6NVY - chains A and B; structure by X-ray diffraction, 2.27 A resolution.

== Chain A ==
Molecule: Penicillin G acylase
From: Quasibacillus thermotolerans
UniProtKB: A0A0F5I5V4 (A0A0F5I5V4_9BACI); residues 1-212 here correspond to UniProt positions 27-238 (UniProt number = residue number + 26)
Amino-acid sequence (212 residues; row label = number of the first residue in the row):
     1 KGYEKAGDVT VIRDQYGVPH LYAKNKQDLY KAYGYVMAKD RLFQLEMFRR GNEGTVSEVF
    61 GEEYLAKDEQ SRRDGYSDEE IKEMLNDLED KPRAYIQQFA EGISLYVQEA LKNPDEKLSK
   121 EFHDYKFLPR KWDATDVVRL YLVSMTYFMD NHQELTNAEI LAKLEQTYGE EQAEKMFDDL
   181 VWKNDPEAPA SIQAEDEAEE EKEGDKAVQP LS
Disordered / not traced: 1-6, 198-212
Metal / ion sites: Ca2+ site 1: Glu53, Asp136; Ca2+ site 2: Glu154 (shared with Asn73(B), Thr75(B), Asp76(B), Glu256(B) of chain B)

== Chain B ==
Molecule: Penicillin G acylase
From: Quasibacillus thermotolerans
UniProtKB: A0A0F5I5V4 (A0A0F5I5V4_9BACI); residues 1-538 here correspond to UniProt positions 270-807 (UniProt number = residue number + 269)
Amino-acid sequence (538 residues; row label = number of the first residue in the row):
     1 SNAMIVGEDK SKTGNALLFS GPQVGFVAPG FLYEVGLHAP GFDMEGSGFI GYPFIMFGAN
    61 KHIALTATAG YGNVTDIFEE KLHPNDPTQY FYKGEWREME KRTETFTVRG EDGKPEQVET
   121 VFYRTVHGPV ISIDEERGVA YSKSWSFRGT EAQSMQAYMK ANWAKNLKEF EEAASEYTMS
   181 LNWYYADKRG NIAYYHAGKQ PVRNEEIDER LPTPGTGEYD WQGFQPFEQN PQAVNPDNGY
   241 VVNWNNKPSQ EWRNGERSFY WGKDNRVQQF INGMEEREKV DLEDLNEINY TASFAQLRTH
   301 YFKPLLIEVL KENQSDNESY PYLIKQLEQW NNLKEDKNKD GLYDAGVAAF FDKWWSITHD
   361 ELFAQPLGSV SNLTQEITDH RYGATLAYKI LAGEETNYPW MSKEEAEQII INSADQALAE
   421 LHEEKGTKAE NWRMPIDTMT FGETSLIGVQ HGYGSDTPII EMNRGSENHY LEMTPSGPKG
   481 FNITPPGQVG FIHKDGTVSE HYEDQVQMFA NWEFKPFLFD RKEVREAAVS ITDLNVSE
Disordered / not traced: 537-538
Construct notes: conflict Pro40 (Ser309 in A0A0F5I5V4)
Metal / ion sites: Ca2+ site 1: Glu8, Asp9, Arg189; Ca2+ site 2: Glu8, Asp9, Gly14; Ca2+ site 3: Asn73, Thr75, Asp76, Glu256 (shared with Glu154(A) of chain A); Ca2+ site 4 near Asp284 (its only coordinating residue here); Ca2+ site 5: Asp336, Asn338, Asp340, Leu342, Asp344
Reported in the primary citation:
  - catalytic residues: Ser1

== Chain A / chain B interface ==
Contacting residue pairs - 312 pairs, chain A then chain B:
  Gly7(A) with Leu534(B); Asn535(B); Val536(B), hydrogen bond (backbone-backbone)
  Asp8(A) with Asp533(B); Leu534(B), hydrogen bond (side chain-backbone)
  Val9(A) with Thr532(B); Asp533(B); Leu534(B), hydrogen bond (backbone-backbone)
  Thr10(A) with Ile531(B); Thr532(B); Asp533(B)
  Val11(A) with Ser530(B); Ile531(B); Thr532(B), hydrogen bond (backbone-backbone)
  Ile12(A) with Ala528(B), hydrophobic; Ser530(B)
  Arg13(A) with Ala528(B); Val529(B), hydrogen bond (backbone-backbone); Ser530(B), hydrogen bond (backbone-backbone)
  Asp14(A) with Leu518(B); Ala527(B); Val529(B)
  Gln15(A) with His501(B); Ala527(B), hydrogen bond (backbone-backbone); Val529(B)
  Tyr16(A) with Gln488(B); His501(B); Gln505(B); Met508(B); Lys515(B)
  Gly17(A) with Gln488(B); His501(B)
  Val18(A) with Glu34(B); Gln488(B); Lys515(B)
  Pro19(A) with Tyr33(B); Glu34(B); Val35(B); Gly36(B), hydrogen bond (backbone-backbone); Gln488(B)
  His20(A) with Gly36(B); Glu45(B), salt bridge; Val524(B)
  Leu21(A) with Gly36(B), hydrogen bond (backbone-backbone); Leu37(B); His38(B), hydrogen bond (backbone-backbone)
  Tyr22(A) with His38(B); Val524(B)
  Ala23(A) with His38(B), hydrogen bond (backbone-backbone); Ala39(B); Pro40(B)
  Lys24(A) with Pro40(B)
  Lys26(A) with Phe42(B); Trp163(B)
  Asp28(A) with Val536(B)
  Leu29(A) with Leu37(B), hydrophobic; His38(B); Ala39(B), hydrophobic; Phe42(B), hydrophobic
  Tyr30(A) with Pro53(B); Met159(B), hydrophobic; Trp163(B), hydrogen bond
  Lys31(A) with Val536(B)
  Tyr33(A) with Val35(B); Leu37(B), hydrophobic; Tyr52(B); Pro53(B); Phe54(B), hydrogen bond (side chain-backbone)
  Tyr35(A) with Leu534(B), hydrophobic
  Val36(A) with Tyr33(B), hydrogen bond (backbone-side chain)
  Met37(A) with Tyr33(B), hydrogen bond (backbone-side chain); Gly51(B), hydrogen bond (side chain-backbone); Tyr52(B)
  Asp40(A) with Tyr33(B), hydrogen bond; Gln488(B); Val489(B); Gly490(B), hydrogen bond (backbone-backbone); Phe491(B)
  Arg41(A) with Pro29(B); Gly30(B), hydrogen bond (side chain-backbone); Leu32(B), hydrogen bond (side chain-backbone); Tyr33(B); Ile50(B); Gly487(B); Gln488(B), hydrogen bond (side chain-backbone); Gly490(B)
  Phe43(A) with His451(B)
  Gln44(A) with Pro29(B); Gly30(B), hydrogen bond (side chain-backbone); Ile50(B); His451(B), hydrogen bond
  Leu45(A) with Ile50(B), hydrophobic; Gly51(B)
  Met47(A) with Val449(B); Gln450(B); His451(B)
  Phe48(A) with Phe31(B), hydrophobic; Ile50(B), hydrophobic; Ser445(B); Ile447(B), hydrophobic; His451(B)
  Gly54(A) with Phe106(B)
  Val56(A) with Val449(B), hydrophobic
  Ser57(A) with Thr107(B); Val108(B); Arg109(B), hydrogen bond (backbone-backbone)
  Glu58(A) with Thr107(B), hydrogen bond (backbone-backbone); Arg109(B)
  Val59(A) with Arg109(B), hydrogen bond (backbone-side chain)
  Phe60(A) with Gln450(B)
  Gly61(A) with Val108(B); Arg109(B)
  Glu62(A) with Val108(B)
  Tyr64(A) with Gly448(B); Val449(B), hydrophobic; Gln450(B), hydrogen bond (side chain-backbone)
  Leu65(A) with Phe106(B), hydrophobic
  Lys67(A) with Ile447(B); Val449(B)
  Asp68(A) with Phe106(B)
  Glu69(A) with Phe106(B); Thr120(B), hydrogen bond; Phe122(B)
  Arg72(A) with Arg102(B), hydrogen bond (backbone-side chain); Glu104(B), salt bridge; Thr105(B), hydrogen bond (side chain-backbone); Phe106(B)
  Arg73(A) with Arg102(B), hydrogen bond (backbone-side chain); Phe122(B); Pro129(B); Val130(B); Ile131(B), hydrogen bond (side chain-backbone)
  Asp74(A) with Pro129(B); Ile131(B); Lys143(B), salt bridge; Trp145(B); Arg148(B), hydrogen bond (backbone-side chain)
  Gly75(A) with Arg124(B), hydrogen bond (backbone-side chain)
  Tyr76(A) with Trp145(B); Arg148(B), hydrogen bond; Gly149(B), hydrogen bond (side chain-backbone); Glu151(B), hydrogen bond
  Glu80(A) with Arg124(B), salt bridge
  Met84(A) with Gly149(B); Ala152(B), hydrophobic
  Asp87(A) with Gln153(B)
  Leu88(A) with Ala152(B); Gln153(B); Gln156(B)
  Glu89(A) with Gln156(B), hydrogen bond (backbone-side chain); Lys160(B), salt bridge
  Pro92(A) with Gln156(B)
  Tyr95(A) with Met159(B), hydrophobic; Trp163(B), hydrophobic
  Phe99(A) with Gly51(B); Pro53(B), hydrophobic
  Asp115(A) with Lys494(B)
  Glu116(A) with Phe491(B)
  Lys117(A) with Phe491(B)
  Leu118(A) with Phe491(B)
  Ser119(A) with Gly490(B); Phe491(B); Ile492(B), hydrogen bond (side chain-backbone)
  Lys120(A) with Ile492(B), hydrogen bond (backbone-backbone); His493(B); Lys494(B); Gly496(B)
  Glu121(A) with Gly452(B); Tyr453(B); Ile492(B)
  His123(A) with Lys494(B)
  Asp124(A) with Tyr453(B), hydrogen bond
  Tyr125(A) with Arg109(B), hydrogen bond (backbone-side chain); Gln450(B); Tyr453(B), hydrophobic
  Lys126(A) with Arg109(B), hydrogen bond (backbone-side chain)
  Val138(A) with Met155(B), hydrophobic
  Leu140(A) with Gly51(B); Tyr52(B)
  Tyr141(A) with Tyr52(B); Phe54(B), hydrophobic; Glu151(B); Ser154(B); Met155(B), hydrophobic; Tyr177(B), hydrogen bond; Met179(B), hydrogen bond
  Leu142(A) with Glu151(B)
  Val143(A) with Ile447(B)
  Ser144(A) with Phe31(B); Tyr52(B), hydrogen bond
  Met145(A) with Tyr52(B), hydrogen bond (backbone-side chain); Tyr177(B); Met179(B), hydrophobic; Leu181(B), hydrophobic
  Thr146(A) with Trp145(B)
  Tyr147(A) with Leu446(B), hydrophobic
  Phe148(A) with Val24(B), hydrophobic; Phe49(B), hydrophobic; Ala69(B), hydrophobic; Leu446(B), hydrophobic
  Met149(A) with Thr75(B), hydrogen bond (backbone-side chain); Phe147(B), hydrophobic; Met179(B), hydrophobic; Ser180(B), hydrogen bond (side chain-backbone); Leu181(B), hydrophobic
  Asp150(A) with Thr75(B); Lys143(B), salt bridge; Trp145(B), hydrogen bond; Arg257(B)
  Asn151(A) with Thr75(B); Glu256(B), hydrogen bond; Arg257(B)
  Gln153(A) with Glu256(B); Phe259(B); Glu376(B)
  Glu154(A) with Thr75(B); Asp76(B); Ile77(B), hydrogen bond (side chain-backbone); Arg210(B); Leu211(B); Pro212(B); Glu256(B)
  Leu155(A) with Tyr141(B), hydrophobic
  Asn157(A) with Arg210(B), hydrogen bond (side chain-backbone); Leu211(B); Glu256(B), hydrogen bond (side chain-backbone)
  Ala158(A) with Leu211(B); Pro212(B)
  Glu159(A) with Leu373(B)
  Ile160(A) with Leu373(B), hydrophobic; Ile377(B), hydrophobic
  Leu161(A) with Leu211(B), hydrophobic
  Lys163(A) with Ser369(B); Val370(B)
  Thr167(A) with Ser369(B)
  Tyr168(A) with Pro366(B), hydrogen bond (side chain-backbone)
  Gln172(A) with Tyr398(B)
  Lys175(A) with Asn397(B); Tyr398(B)
  Met176(A) with Leu367(B), hydrophobic; Tyr398(B), hydrophobic; Trp400(B), hydrophobic
  Phe177(A) with Arg210(B)
  Asp178(A) with Arg210(B), salt bridge; Asn397(B)
  Asp179(A) with Leu386(B); Thr396(B); Asn397(B), hydrogen bond; Tyr398(B), hydrogen bond (side chain-backbone); Trp400(B), hydrogen bond
  Leu180(A) with Phe259(B); Leu367(B), hydrophobic; Ile377(B); Thr378(B); Leu386(B), hydrophobic
  Val181(A) with Arg210(B), hydrogen bond (backbone-side chain); Glu256(B); Ser258(B); Phe259(B), hydrophobic
  Trp182(A) with Ser258(B), hydrogen bond (backbone-side chain); Phe259(B), hydrophobic; Trp261(B), hydrogen bond (side chain-backbone); Gly262(B); Thr385(B)
  Lys183(A) with Arg210(B); Arg253(B)
  Asn184(A) with Lys247(B), hydrogen bond; Arg253(B), hydrogen bond
  Asp185(A) with Lys247(B), hydrogen bond (backbone-side chain); Trp261(B); Gly262(B); Lys263(B), hydrogen bond (side chain-backbone); Thr385(B); Lys389(B), salt bridge
  Pro186(A) with Gln250(B)
  Glu187(A) with Lys263(B), salt bridge
  Ala188(A) with Lys247(B); Trp261(B); Gly262(B); Lys263(B)
  Pro189(A) with Asn246(B), hydrogen bond (backbone-side chain); Lys247(B); Gly262(B); Lys263(B); Asn265(B); Val267(B), hydrophobic; Gln268(B); Ile271(B), hydrophobic
  Ala190(A) with Asn246(B); Lys247(B); Pro248(B); Ser249(B); Gln250(B)
  Ser191(A) with Tyr194(B); Val241(B); Val242(B), hydrogen bond (side chain-backbone); Asn243(B), hydrogen bond; Asn246(B), hydrogen bond; Lys247(B), hydrogen bond (backbone-backbone); Pro248(B), hydrogen bond (backbone-backbone)
  Ile192(A) with Tyr194(B), hydrophobic; Gln232(B); Ala233(B), hydrophobic; Pro248(B), hydrogen bond (backbone-backbone); Ser249(B)
  Asp196(A) with Pro236(B); Asp237(B), hydrogen bond (backbone-backbone); Asn238(B)
  Glu197(A) with Ala233(B); Val234(B); Asn235(B); Pro236(B)
Also at the interface, not in a pair above, chain A (124 interface residues in all): Asn25, Ala32, Gly51, Ile96, Gln98, Val137, Thr156, Leu164
Also at the interface, not in a pair above, chain B (154 interface residues in all): Ile55, Met56, Val74, Glu111, Val118, Glu209, Thr213, Pro231, Trp252, Gly255, Gln365, Thr374, Glu394, Pro399, Asp504, Phe519, Arg521

== Summary ==
124 residues of chain A face 154 of chain B across their interface, with 73 hydrogen bonds and 9 salt bridges.
Polar contacts include His20(A)-Glu45(B), Arg72(A)-Glu104(B) and Asp74(A)-Lys143(B). Glu53(A) and Asp136(A)
form the Ca2+ site 1. Glu154(A), Asn73(B), Thr75(B), Asp76(B) and Glu256(B) coordinate Ca2+ site 3. From the
paper: the catalytic residue Ser1(B).
Chain A is Penicillin G acylase and chain B is Penicillin G acylase, both from Quasibacillus thermotolerans;
the structure, Crystal structure of penicillin G acylase from Bacillus thermotolerans, was determined by X-ray
diffraction together with 6NVW and 6NVX from the same study.
